Entry 7EAZ (electron microscopy, 3.50 A resolution); this record covers chains A and B of the 3 polymer chains in the assembly.

Chain A (and B):
Protein: Spike glycoprotein
From: Severe acute respiratory syndrome coronavirus 2
Notes: chain B of this document is another copy of the same molecule, construct and numbering; everything in this record applies to it too
UniProtKB: P0DTC2 (SPIKE_SARS2); residue numbers follow UniProt; this construct covers 1-1208
Chain sequence (1283 residues; each row starts with the number of its first residue):
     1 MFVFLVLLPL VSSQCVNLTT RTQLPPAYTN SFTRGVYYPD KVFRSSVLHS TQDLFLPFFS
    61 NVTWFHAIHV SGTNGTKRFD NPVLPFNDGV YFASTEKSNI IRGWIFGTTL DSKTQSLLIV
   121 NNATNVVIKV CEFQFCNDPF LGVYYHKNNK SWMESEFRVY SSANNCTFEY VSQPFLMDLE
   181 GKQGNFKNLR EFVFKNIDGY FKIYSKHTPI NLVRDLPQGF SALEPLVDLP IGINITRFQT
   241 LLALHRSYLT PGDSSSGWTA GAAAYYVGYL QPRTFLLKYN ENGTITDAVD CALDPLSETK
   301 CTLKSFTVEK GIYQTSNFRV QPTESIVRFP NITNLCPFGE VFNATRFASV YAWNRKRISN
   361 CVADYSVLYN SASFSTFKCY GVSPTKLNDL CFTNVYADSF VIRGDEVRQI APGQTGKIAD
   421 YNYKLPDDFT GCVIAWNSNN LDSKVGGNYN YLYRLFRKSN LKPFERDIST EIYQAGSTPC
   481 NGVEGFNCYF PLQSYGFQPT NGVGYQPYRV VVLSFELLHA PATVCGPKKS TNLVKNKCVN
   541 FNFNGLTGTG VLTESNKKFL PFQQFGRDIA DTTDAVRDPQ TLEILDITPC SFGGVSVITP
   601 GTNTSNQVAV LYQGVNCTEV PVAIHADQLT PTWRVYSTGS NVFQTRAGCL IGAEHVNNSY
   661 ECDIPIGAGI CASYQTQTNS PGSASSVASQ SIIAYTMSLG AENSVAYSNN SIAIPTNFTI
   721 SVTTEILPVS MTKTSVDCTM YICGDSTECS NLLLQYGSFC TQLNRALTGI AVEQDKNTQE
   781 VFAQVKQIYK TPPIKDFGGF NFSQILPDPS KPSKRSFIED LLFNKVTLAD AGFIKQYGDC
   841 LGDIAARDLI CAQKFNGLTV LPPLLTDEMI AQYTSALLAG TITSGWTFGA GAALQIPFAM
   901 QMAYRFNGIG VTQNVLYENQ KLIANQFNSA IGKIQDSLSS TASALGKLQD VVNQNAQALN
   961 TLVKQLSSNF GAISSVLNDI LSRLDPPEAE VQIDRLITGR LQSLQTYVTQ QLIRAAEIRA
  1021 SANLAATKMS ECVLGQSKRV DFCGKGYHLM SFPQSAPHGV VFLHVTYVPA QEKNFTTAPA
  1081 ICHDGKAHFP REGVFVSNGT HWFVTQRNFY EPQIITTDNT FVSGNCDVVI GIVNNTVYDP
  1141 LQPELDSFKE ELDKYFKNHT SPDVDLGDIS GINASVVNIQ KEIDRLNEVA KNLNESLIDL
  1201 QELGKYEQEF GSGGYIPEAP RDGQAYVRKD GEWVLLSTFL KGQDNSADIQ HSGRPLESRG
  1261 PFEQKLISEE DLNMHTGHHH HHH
Disordered / not traced: 1-26, 70-79, 144-158, 174-185, 246-263, 622-634, 677-688, 828-854, 1147-1283 (chain B: 1-26, 70-79, 144-158, 174-185, 246-263, 622-629, 677-688, 829-853, 1147-1283)
Differences from the reference sequence: variant G614 (Asp in P0DTC2); conflict G682 (Arg in P0DTC2), S683 (Arg in P0DTC2), S685 (Arg in P0DTC2), P986 (Lys in P0DTC2), P987 (Val in P0DTC2); expression tag (1209-1283)
Curated features (UniProtKB/Swiss-Prot):
  - region: N280 to C301 (Putative superantigen), R403 to D405 (Integrin-binding motif), N448 to F456 (Immunodominant HLA epitope recognized by the CD8+), P681, A684 (Putative superantigen), S816 to Y837 (Fusion peptide 1), K835 to F855 (Fusion peptide 2), D1163 to E1202 (Heptad repeat 2)
  - site: R815, S816 (Cleavage)
  - glycosylation: N17 (N-linked (GlcNAc...) (complex) asparagine), N61 (N-linked (GlcNAc...) (hybrid) asparagine), N74 (N-linked (GlcNAc...) (complex) asparagine), N122 (N-linked (GlcNAc...) (hybrid) asparagine), N149 (N-linked (GlcNAc...) (complex) asparagine), N165 (N-linked (GlcNAc...) (complex) asparagine), N234 (N-linked (GlcNAc...) (high mannose) asparagine), N282 (N-linked (GlcNAc...) (complex) asparagine), T323 (O-linked (GalNAc) threonine), S325 (O-linked (HexNAc...) serine), N331 (N-linked (GlcNAc...) (complex) asparagine), N343 (N-linked (GlcNAc...) (complex) asparagine), N603 (N-linked (GlcNAc...) (hybrid) asparagine), N616 (N-linked (GlcNAc...) (complex) asparagine), N657 (N-linked (GlcNAc...) (complex) asparagine), T676 (O-linked (GlcNAc...) threonine), T678 (O-linked (GlcNAc...) threonine), N709 (N-linked (GlcNAc...) (high mannose) asparagine), N717 (N-linked (GlcNAc...) (hybrid) asparagine), N801 (N-linked (GlcNAc...) (hybrid) asparagine) and 6 more in UniProt
Disulfides: C131-C166, C291-C301, C336-C361, C379-C432, C391-C525, C538-C590, C617-C649, C662-C671, C738-C760, C743-C749, C1032-C1043, C1082-C1126
Covalent attachments: N-acetylglucosamine (NAG) linked to N61, N122, N165, N234, N282, N331, N343, N603, N616, N657, N709, N717, N801, N1074, N1098, N1134
What the authors report for this chain:
  - conformationally variable residues (order/disorder transition): K854

How chain A and chain B interact:
Residue-residue contacts (101):
  N317(A) - D737(B)  hydrogen bond
  R357(A) - C166(B)  hydrogen bond (side chain-backbone)
  R357(A) - T167(B)
  N360(A) - F168(B)
  P521(A) - P230(B)  hydrophobic
  K558(A) - F43(B)
  F559(A) - F43(B)  hydrophobic
  F562(A) - Y38(B)  hydrophobic
  F562(A) - K41(B)  hydrogen bond (backbone-side chain)
  F562(A) - E224(B)
  Q563(A) - F43(B)
  Q564(A) - K41(B)  hydrogen bond (backbone-backbone)
  F565(A) - K41(B)
  F565(A) - V42(B)
  F565(A) - F43(B)  hydrogen bond (backbone-backbone)
  G566(A) - F43(B)
  R567(A) - V42(B)
  R567(A) - F43(B)  hydrogen bond (backbone-backbone)
  I569(A) - N960(B)
  F592(A) - F855(B)
  F592(A) - G857(B)
  Q613(A) - L861(B)
  A647(A) - P862(B)  hydrophobic
  P665(A) - L864(B)  hydrophobic
  A668(A) - P863(B)  hydrogen bond (backbone-backbone)
  A668(A) - L864(B)
  G669(A) - L864(B)  hydrogen bond (backbone-backbone)
  G669(A) - M869(B)
  M697(A) - L864(B)  hydrophobic
  L699(A) - I788(B)
  L699(A) - M869(B)  hydrophobic
  L699(A) - Q872(B)
  L699(A) - Y873(B)
  G700(A) - I788(B)
  A701(A) - I788(B)
  E702(A) - I788(B)
  E702(A) - K790(B)  salt bridge
  N703(A) - Q787(B)
  N703(A) - I788(B)
  N703(A) - Y789(B)
  N703(A) - K790(B)
  S704(A) - K790(B)
  V705(A) - T883(B)
  V705(A) - Q895(B)
  A706(A) - Q895(B)
  Y707(A) - D796(B)  hydrogen bond (side chain-backbone)
  Y707(A) - F797(B)  hydrophobic
  Y707(A) - T883(B)
  Y707(A) - I896(B)
  Y707(A) - P897(B)  hydrophobic
  Y707(A) - F898(B)
  N709(A) - D796(B)
  N709(A) - P897(B)
  S711(A) - Q895(B)
  S711(A) - P897(B)
  I712(A) - Q895(B)
  I712(A) - I896(B)  hydrophobic
  I712(A) - P897(B)
  A713(A) - L894(B)
  A713(A) - Q895(B)
  P715(A) - L894(B)  hydrophobic
  Q957(A) - R765(B)  hydrogen bond
  T961(A) - Q762(B)
  K964(A) - S758(B)
  Q965(A) - Y756(B)
  Q965(A) - G757(B)
  Q965(A) - S758(B)
  S968(A) - Q755(B)  hydrogen bond (side chain-backbone)
  S968(A) - Y756(B)
  S968(A) - G757(B)
  N969(A) - Q755(B)
  F970(A) - Q755(B)
  G971(A) - Q755(B)
  T1006(A) - Q1005(B)
  Q1010(A) - L1012(B)
  I1013(A) - I1013(B)  hydrophobic
  R1039(A) - E1031(B)
  R1039(A) - R1039(B)
  V1040(A) - S1030(B)
  V1040(A) - E1031(B)
  D1041(A) - Q784(B)
  D1041(A) - S1030(B)
  G1046(A) - A890(B)
  V1068(A) - A890(B)
  E1072(A) - A892(B)
  E1072(A) - L894(B)
  N1074(A) - Q895(B)
  T1077(A) - M900(B)  hydrogen bond
  P1079(A) - Y917(B)
  F1089(A) - Q913(B)
  F1089(A) - Y917(B)  hydrophobic
  P1090(A) - Q913(B)  hydrogen bond (backbone-side chain)
  G1093(A) - Y904(B)
  V1094(A) - M900(B)  hydrophobic
  V1094(A) - Y904(B)
  R1107(A) - Y904(B)
  F1121(A) - T912(B)
  S1123(A) - N914(B)  hydrogen bond
  S1123(A) - E918(B)
  I1130(A) - K921(B)
  L1141(A) - E1144(B)
Interface residues without a listed pair, chain A (80 interface residues in all): R319, T523, T547, K557, L560, A570, P589, I666, G667, Q1002, T1009, E1017, A1020, Y1047, P1069, V1129, L1145
Interface residues without a listed pair, chain B (83 interface residues in all): R44, Y200, P225, N282, G283, T284, M740, F759, K786, P792, K854, N856, T859, L865, G889, N907, Q920, V963, K964, N978, Q1002, T1009, R1019, T1027, L1034, L1141, L1145

Overview:
The interface between chain A and chain B involves 80 residues on one side and 83 on the other; the contacts
include 14 hydrogen bonds and 1 salt bridge. Polar pairs include E702(A)-K790(B), N317(A)-D737(B) and
R357(A)-C166(B). Covalently linked N-acetylglucosamine: at N61(A), N122(A), N165(A), N234(A), N282(A) and
N331(A) and 10 more. The paper reports conformational variability at K854(A).
Chain A and chain B are both Spike glycoprotein (Severe acute respiratory syndrome coronavirus 2); the
structure, Cryo-EM structure of SARS-CoV-2 Spike D614G variant, one RBD-up conformation 1, was determined by
electron microscopy (same publication as 7EB0, 7EB3, 7EB4 and 7EB5).
